Entry 9QWJ (X-ray diffraction, 2.04 A resolution); this record covers chains D and E of the 3 polymer chains in the assembly.

Chain D:
Name: TCR alpha
From: Homo sapiens
Sequence (199 residues; row label = number of the first residue in the row; numbering starts at 0):
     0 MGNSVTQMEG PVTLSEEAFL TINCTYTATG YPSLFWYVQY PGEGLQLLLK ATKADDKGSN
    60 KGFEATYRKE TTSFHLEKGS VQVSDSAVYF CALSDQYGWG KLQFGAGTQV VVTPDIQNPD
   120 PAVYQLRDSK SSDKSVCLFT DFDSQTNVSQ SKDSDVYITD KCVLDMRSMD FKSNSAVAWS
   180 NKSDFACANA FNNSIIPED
Disordered / not traced: 0-2, 130-131, 191-198
Cystine bridges: C23-C90, C136-C186
Bound ions: Ca2+: S14, E15, D114
From the paper describing this entry:
  - conformationally variable residues (side-chain flip): Q95

Chain E:
Name: TCR beta
From: Homo sapiens
Sequence (246 residues; row label = number of the first residue in the row; numbering starts at 0):
     0 MDTGVSQNPR HKITKRGQNV TFRCDPISEH NRLYWYRQTL GQGPEFLTYF QNEAQLEKSR
    60 LLSDRFSAER PKGSFSTLEI QRTEQGDSAM YLCASSPRTG RGAEAFFGQG TRLTVVEDLN
   120 KVFPPEVAVF EPSEAEISHT QKATLVCLAT GFYPDHVELS WWVNGKEVHS GVCTDPQPLK
   180 EQPALNDSRY ALSSRLRVSA TFWQDPRNHF RCQVQFYGLS ENDEWTQDRA KPVTQIVSAE
   240 AWGRAD
Disordered / not traced: 0-1
Cystine bridges: C23-C92, C146-C211
From the paper describing this entry:
  - conformationally variable residues (side-chain flip): N30, R31, Y48, Q50

Chain D / chain E interface:
Residue-residue contacts (95; chain D residue first):
  Y30(D) - R100(E)
  S32(D) - G101(E)  hydrogen bond (side chain-backbone)
  F34(D) - G101(E)
  F34(D) - A102(E)
  Y36(D) - A104(E)  hydrogen bond (side chain-backbone)
  Y36(D) - F106(E)  hydrophobic
  Q38(D) - Q37(E)
  G43(D) - Q108(E)  hydrogen bond (backbone-side chain)
  L44(D) - Q37(E)
  L44(D) - F106(E)
  L46(D) - E103(E)
  K49(D) - G101(E)  hydrogen bond (side chain-backbone)
  T51(D) - R100(E)
  F89(D) - Q37(E)
  F89(D) - Q41(E)
  F89(D) - G42(E)
  Y96(D) - R100(E)  hydrogen bond (backbone-side chain)
  G97(D) - R100(E)
  G97(D) - G101(E)  hydrogen bond (backbone-backbone)
  W98(D) - R31(E)  hydrogen bond (backbone-side chain)
  W98(D) - G99(E)
  W98(D) - R100(E)
  K100(D) - Y33(E)
  K100(D) - Y35(E)
  K100(D) - F45(E)
  K100(D) - E56(E)  salt bridge
  L101(D) - Y35(E)  hydrogen bond (backbone-side chain)
  L101(D) - A104(E)  hydrophobic
  F103(D) - Y35(E)  hydrophobic
  F103(D) - P43(E)  hydrophobic
  F103(D) - F106(E)  hydrophobic
  G104(D) - G42(E)
  A105(D) - Q41(E)
  A105(D) - G42(E)  hydrogen bond (backbone-backbone)
  D119(D) - H138(E)  salt bridge
  Y123(D) - S132(E)
  Y123(D) - A134(E)
  Y123(D) - E135(E)
  Y123(D) - H138(E)
  Y123(D) - T139(E)
  Q124(D) - S132(E)
  L125(D) - F129(E)
  L125(D) - E130(E)
  L125(D) - T143(E)
  L125(D) - V145(E)  hydrophobic
  R126(D) - F129(E)
  R126(D) - E130(E)  hydrogen bond (backbone-backbone)
  D127(D) - A127(E)
  D127(D) - V128(E)
  D127(D) - F129(E)
  S128(D) - V128(E)  hydrogen bond (backbone-backbone)
  S128(D) - E130(E)
  S128(D) - E239(E)  hydrogen bond (side chain-backbone)
  S128(D) - A240(E)
  K133(D) - F129(E)
  S134(D) - F129(E)
  V135(D) - F129(E)  hydrophobic
  V135(D) - V145(E)  hydrophobic
  V135(D) - L147(E)  hydrophobic
  L137(D) - T143(E)
  T139(D) - R196(E)
  D140(D) - T139(E)
  D140(D) - R196(E)  salt bridge
  Y156(D) - L178(E)  hydrophobic
  Y156(D) - E180(E)  hydrogen bond (side chain-backbone)
  T158(D) - D174(E)
  T158(D) - S192(E)
  T158(D) - R194(E)
  C161(D) - C172(E)  disulfide
  C161(D) - T173(E)
  C161(D) - D174(E)
  C161(D) - R194(E)
  V162(D) - C172(E)  hydrogen bond (backbone-side chain)
  L163(D) - G170(E)
  L163(D) - V171(E)
  L163(D) - C172(E)  hydrophobic
  L163(D) - R196(E)
  D164(D) - S169(E)
  D164(D) - G170(E)  hydrogen bond (backbone-backbone)
  M165(D) - S169(E)
  M165(D) - G170(E)
  M165(D) - R196(E)
  M165(D) - V197(E)
  R166(D) - H168(E)
  R166(D) - S169(E)  hydrogen bond (backbone-side chain)
  F170(D) - K141(E)
  F170(D) - R196(E)
  S172(D) - R196(E)  hydrogen bond
  S174(D) - R194(E)  hydrogen bond
  A175(D) - R194(E)
  V176(D) - S192(E)
  V176(D) - R194(E)
  W178(D) - L147(E)  hydrophobic
  W178(D) - L178(E)  hydrophobic
  W178(D) - A190(E)  hydrophobic
Also at the interface, not in a pair above, chain D (51 interface residues in all): E42, Q95, G99, I157, D159
Also at the interface, not in a pair above, chain E (53 interface residues in all): G40, L91, G107, L144, T149, K179, S198
Inter-chain disulfides: C161(D)-C172(E)

In short:
The interface between chain D and chain E involves 51 residues on one side and 53 on the other; the contacts
include 1 disulfide bond, 18 hydrogen bonds and 3 salt bridges. Polar pairs include K100(D)-E56(E),
D119(D)-H138(E) and D140(D)-R196(E). The paper reports conformational variability at Q95(D) and N30(E) among
others.
Chain D is TCR alpha and chain E is TCR beta, both from Homo sapiens; the structure, Crystal structure of S2c
TCR in complex with CD1c, was determined by X-ray diffraction (same publication as 9QWK).
